PDB entry 5JFF | X-ray diffraction, 2.00 A resolution | chains A and B

# Chain A
Molecule: Probable adenosine monophosphate-protein transferase fic
From: Escherichia coli (strain K12)
Notes: EC 2.7.7.-
UniProtKB: P20605 (FIC_ECOLI); residue numbers follow UniProt; this construct covers 1-200
Chain sequence (224 residues; row label = number of the first residue in the row; numbers below 1 keep their minus sign (Met-23 is residue -23)):
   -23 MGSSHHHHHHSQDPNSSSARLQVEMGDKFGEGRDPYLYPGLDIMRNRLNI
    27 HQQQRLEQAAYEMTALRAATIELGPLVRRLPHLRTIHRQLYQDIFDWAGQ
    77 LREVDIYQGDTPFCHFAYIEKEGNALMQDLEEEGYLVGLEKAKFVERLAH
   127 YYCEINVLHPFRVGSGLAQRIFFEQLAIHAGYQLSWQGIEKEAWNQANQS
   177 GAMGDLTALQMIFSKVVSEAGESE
Unresolved in the structure: -23 to 9, 16, 199-200
Differences from the reference sequence: initiating methionine (-23); expression tag (-22 to 0); conflict Gly2 (Ser in P20605), His27 (Arg in P20605); engineered mutation Arg55 (Gly in P20605)
Curated features (UniProtKB/Swiss-Prot):
  - binding site (ATP): Gln84, Gly85, Gly140 to Gly142, Arg146, Gln172
Reported in the primary citation:
  - contacts within the chain: Asp10-Arg138, Tyr12-Glu79 (backbone contact), Arg55-Glu107 (salt bridge)
  - specificity-determining residues: Ala36, Thr40, Tyr67, Phe71, Glu79, Tyr83, Val139 (by similarity / conservation)

# Chain B
Molecule: Uncharacterized protein YhfG
From: Escherichia coli (strain K12)
UniProtKB: P0ADX5 (YHFG_ECOLI); residue numbers follow UniProt; this construct covers 1-55
Chain sequence (68 residues; numbered -12 to 55; the number before each row is that of its first residue; numbers below 1 keep their minus sign (Met-12 is residue -12)):
   -12 MAYPYDVPDYAAAVKKLTDKQKSRLWELQRNRNFQASRRLEGVEMPLVTL
    38 TAAEALARLEELRSHYER
Unresolved in the structure: -12 to 2, 54-55
Differences from the reference sequence: initiating methionine (-12); expression tag (-11 to 0); conflict Val1 (Met in P0ADX5)
Reported in the primary citation:
  - mutagenesis - E28G (Tm change 10 degC): decreased stability with Probable adenosine monophosphate-protein transferase fic (chain A)

# How chain A and chain B interact
Residue-residue contacts (67):
  Leu24(A) with Tyr53(B)
  Ile26(A) with Tyr53(B), hydrophobic
  Arg31(A) with Tyr53(B)
  Ala35(A) with Tyr53(B)
  Tyr37(A) with Arg25(B); Val30(B); Met32(B), hydrophobic
  Met39(A) with Leu46(B), hydrophobic; Arg50(B)
  Thr40(A) with Phe21(B); Arg25(B), hydrogen bond
  Ala41(A) with Phe21(B), hydrophobic; Val35(B), hydrophobic
  Leu42(A) with Leu37(B), hydrophobic; Ala42(B); Arg45(B); Leu46(B), hydrophobic; Leu49(B), hydrophobic
  Arg43(A) with Leu43(B); Leu46(B); Arg50(B)
  Ala44(A) with Arg17(B); Phe21(B), hydrophobic
  Ala45(A) with Arg17(B), hydrogen bond (backbone-side chain); Asn18(B); Ala39(B); Ala42(B), hydrophobic
  Thr46(A) with Arg17(B); Ala39(B); Ala42(B); Leu43(B)
  Ile47(A) with Trp13(B), hydrogen bond (backbone-side chain); Arg17(B), hydrogen bond (backbone-side chain)
  Glu48(A) with Trp13(B)
  Leu49(A) with Lys9(B); Trp13(B)
  Leu66(A) with Phe21(B), hydrophobic
  Asp69(A) with Leu46(B); Arg50(B), salt bridge
  Gly142(A) with Glu28(B)
  Leu143(A) with Ser24(B); Arg25(B)
  Arg146(A) with Ser24(B), hydrogen bond; Leu27(B); Glu28(B), salt bridge
  Glu150(A) with Trp13(B); Asn20(B), hydrogen bond
  Gln151(A) with Trp13(B)
  Ile154(A) with Lys9(B); Trp13(B), hydrophobic
  His155(A) with Lys9(B), hydrogen bond
  Gln159(A) with Leu12(B); Gln16(B), hydrogen bond
  Leu160(A) with Arg19(B), hydrogen bond (backbone-side chain); Asn20(B)
  Ser161(A) with Arg19(B)
  Trp162(A) with Asn20(B); Ala23(B), hydrophobic
  Gln163(A) with Ala23(B); Arg26(B), hydrogen bond
  Ile165(A) with Leu27(B)
  Lys167(A) with Leu27(B); Glu28(B); Gly29(B)
  Trp170(A) with Leu27(B)
  Ala196(A) with Leu12(B), hydrophobic
  Gly197(A) with Leu12(B)
Also at the interface, not in a pair above, chain A (39 interface residues in all): Ala36, Glu38, Tyr67, Ile147
Also at the interface, not in a pair above, chain B (30 interface residues in all): Lys3, Ser10
The authors on this interface:
  - specific contacts: Thr40(A)-Arg25(B), Tyr67(A)-Arg25(B) (water-mediated contact), Arg146(A)-Glu28(B) (salt bridge), Ser24(B)-Arg146(A) (hydrogen bond)

# Summary
Chain A and chain B form an interface of 39 and 30 residues respectively; the contacts include 10 hydrogen
bonds and 2 salt bridges. Polar pairs include Asp69(A)-Arg50(B), Arg146(A)-Glu28(B) and Thr40(A)-Arg25(B). The
paper describes a contact between Thr40(A) and Arg25(B); a water-mediated contact between Tyr67(A) and
Arg25(B); a salt bridge between Arg146(A) and Glu28(B). The paper reports that E28G of chain B reduces
stability with Probable adenosine monophosphate-protein transferase fic (chain A); specificity determinants
Ala36(A), Thr40(A) and Tyr67(A) among others.
Here chain A is Probable adenosine monophosphate-protein transferase fic and chain B is Uncharacterized
protein YhfG, both from Escherichia coli (strain K12). Entry 5JFF (E. coli EcFicT mutant G55R in complex with
EcFicA) was determined by X-ray diffraction.
